PDB entry 3DEJ | X-ray diffraction, 2.60 A resolution | chains A and B

[Chain A (and B)]
Name: Caspase-3
From: Homo sapiens
Notes: EC 3.4.22.56; chain B of this document is another copy of the same molecule, construct and numbering; everything in this record applies to it too
UniProtKB: P42574 (CASP3_HUMAN); numbering as in UniProt (aligned over 29-277)
Amino-acid sequence (249 residues; each row starts with the number of its first residue):
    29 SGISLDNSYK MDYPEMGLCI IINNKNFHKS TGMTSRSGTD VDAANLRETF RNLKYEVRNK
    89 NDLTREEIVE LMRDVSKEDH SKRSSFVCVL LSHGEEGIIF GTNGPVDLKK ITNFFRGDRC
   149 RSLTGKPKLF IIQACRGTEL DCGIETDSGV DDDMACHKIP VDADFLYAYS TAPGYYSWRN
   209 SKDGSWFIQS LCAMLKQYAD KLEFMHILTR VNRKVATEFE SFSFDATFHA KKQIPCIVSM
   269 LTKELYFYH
Disordered / not traced: 29-33, 175-185 (chain B: 29-33, 176-184)
Modified positions: C163 (cysteinesulfonic acid; OCS)
What the authors report for this chain:
  - post-translational modification sites: C163
  - binding site for the ligand RXC: T166, L168, Y204, T255, F256
  - mutagenesis - W206A, W206K: abolished catalytic activity
  - mutagenesis - L168A, L168K, Y204A, Y204K, T255A, F256A, F256K: decreased catalytic activity
  - catalytic residues: H121, G122, C163 (citing earlier work)

[Interface between chain A and chain B]
Residue-residue contacts - 96 pairs, chain A then chain B:
  D34(A) - R241(B)  hydrogen bond (backbone-side chain)
  N35(A) - R238(B)
  N35(A) - R241(B)
  G145(A) - I172(B)
  D146(A) - I172(B)
  R149(A) - I172(B)
  T152(A) - I172(B)
  D169(A) - P188(B)
  D169(A) - V189(B)  hydrogen bond (side chain-backbone)
  D169(A) - D190(B)  hydrogen bond (side chain-backbone)
  C170(A) - K186(B)  hydrogen bond (backbone-side chain)
  G171(A) - I187(B)
  G171(A) - V189(B)
  I172(A) - G145(B)
  I172(A) - D146(B)
  I172(A) - K186(B)
  I172(A) - I187(B)  hydrogen bond (backbone-backbone)
  E173(A) - R149(B)  salt bridge
  E173(A) - T152(B)
  E173(A) - H185(B)
  T174(A) - H185(B)  hydrogen bond (backbone-backbone)
  K186(A) - C170(B)  hydrogen bond (side chain-backbone)
  K186(A) - I172(B)
  K186(A) - E173(B)
  K186(A) - T174(B)
  K186(A) - D175(B)
  K186(A) - A244(B)
  K186(A) - E248(B)  salt bridge
  K186(A) - A258(B)  hydrogen bond (side chain-backbone)
  K186(A) - K260(B)  hydrogen bond (backbone-side chain)
  I187(A) - G171(B)
  I187(A) - I172(B)  hydrogen bond (backbone-backbone)
  I187(A) - K260(B)
  P188(A) - D169(B)
  P188(A) - A244(B)
  P188(A) - K260(B)
  P188(A) - Q261(B)
  V189(A) - D169(B)  hydrogen bond (backbone-side chain)
  V189(A) - G171(B)
  D190(A) - D169(B)  hydrogen bond (backbone-side chain)
  D190(A) - Y203(B)  hydrogen bond
  D190(A) - I262(B)
  A191(A) - I262(B)
  A200(A) - M268(B)  hydrophobic
  P201(A) - M268(B)
  Y203(A) - R144(B)
  Y203(A) - D190(B)  hydrogen bond
  E231(A) - H234(B)  salt bridge
  M233(A) - M233(B)  hydrophobic
  H234(A) - E231(B)  salt bridge
  H234(A) - H234(B)  hydrogen bond
  T237(A) - L269(B)
  T237(A) - T270(B)
  T237(A) - K271(B)
  R238(A) - N35(B)  hydrogen bond
  R238(A) - E272(B)  salt bridge
  N240(A) - S267(B)  hydrogen bond (side chain-backbone)
  N240(A) - M268(B)
  N240(A) - L269(B)  hydrogen bond (side chain-backbone)
  R241(A) - D34(B)  hydrogen bond (side chain-backbone)
  R241(A) - T270(B)
  R241(A) - K271(B)
  A244(A) - K186(B)
  A244(A) - P188(B)
  E248(A) - K186(B)
  A258(A) - K186(B)  hydrogen bond (backbone-side chain)
  K260(A) - K186(B)  hydrogen bond (side chain-backbone)
  K260(A) - I187(B)
  K260(A) - P188(B)
  Q261(A) - P188(B)
  I262(A) - P188(B)
  I262(A) - A191(B)  hydrophobic
  I262(A) - M268(B)  hydrophobic
  C264(A) - V266(B)  hydrophobic
  C264(A) - S267(B)
  C264(A) - M268(B)  hydrophobic
  I265(A) - I265(B)
  I265(A) - V266(B)
  I265(A) - S267(B)  hydrogen bond (backbone-backbone)
  V266(A) - C264(B)  hydrophobic
  V266(A) - I265(B)
  S267(A) - N240(B)  hydrogen bond (backbone-side chain)
  S267(A) - C264(B)
  S267(A) - I265(B)  hydrogen bond (backbone-backbone)
  M268(A) - P201(B)
  M268(A) - N240(B)
  M268(A) - I262(B)
  M268(A) - P263(B)
  M268(A) - C264(B)  hydrogen bond
  L269(A) - T237(B)
  L269(A) - N240(B)  hydrogen bond (backbone-side chain)
  T270(A) - T237(B)
  T270(A) - R241(B)  hydrogen bond (backbone-side chain)
  T270(A) - I262(B)
  K271(A) - T237(B)
  E272(A) - H234(B)  salt bridge
Other interface residues (no listed pair), chain A (47 interface residues in all): K137, R144, T245, P263
Other interface residues (no listed pair), chain B (47 interface residues in all): A200

[In short]
Chain A and chain B each contribute 47 residues to their interface; the contacts include 27 hydrogen bonds and
6 salt bridges. Polar pairs include E173(A)-R149(B), K186(A)-E248(B) and E231(A)-H234(B). From the paper:
catalytic residues H121(A), G122(A) and C163(A); L168A, L168K and Y204A of chain A, among others, reduce
catalytic activity; 9 substitutions were tested in all.
Chain A and chain B are both Caspase-3 (Homo sapiens); the structure, Crystal Structures of Caspase-3 with
Bound Isoquinoline-1,3,4-trione Derivative Inhibitors, was determined by X-ray diffraction together with 3DEH,
3DEI and 3DEK from the same study.
